1L2B - chains B and A of the 4 polymer chains in the assembly; structure by X-ray diffraction, 2.40 A resolution.

== Chain B ==
Molecule: 16-nt DNA strand
Sequence (16 nucleotides; row label = number of the first residue in the row; numbers below 1 keep their minus sign (DA-1 is residue -1)):
    -1 AGGTAGACCTGGACGC
Disordered / not traced: -1 to 0, 13-14

== Chain A ==
Protein: MutM
Organism: Geobacillus stearothermophilus
Chain sequence (274 residues; each row starts with the number of its first residue):
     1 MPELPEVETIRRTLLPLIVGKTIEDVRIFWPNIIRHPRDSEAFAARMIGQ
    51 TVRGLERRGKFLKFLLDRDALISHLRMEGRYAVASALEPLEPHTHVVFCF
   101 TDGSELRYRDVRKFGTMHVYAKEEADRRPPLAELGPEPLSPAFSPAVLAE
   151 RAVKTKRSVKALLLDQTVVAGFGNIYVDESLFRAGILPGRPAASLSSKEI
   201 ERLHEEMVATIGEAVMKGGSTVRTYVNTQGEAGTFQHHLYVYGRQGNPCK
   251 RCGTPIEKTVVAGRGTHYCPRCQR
Disordered / not traced: 1, 224-232
Bound ions: Zn2+: Cys249, Cys252, Cys269, Cys272

== How chain B and chain A interact ==
Contacting residue pairs (13):
  DG1(B) with Arg157(A), phosphate contact
  DT2(B) with Val261(A), phosphate contact; Ala262(A), hydrogen bond to the phosphate; Gly263(A), hydrogen bond to the phosphate
  DC6(B) with Phe114(A), base contact
  DC7(B) with Trp30(A), phosphate contact; Asn32(A), phosphate contact; Arg112(A), hydrogen bond to the base; Lys113(A), phosphate contact; Phe114(A), base contact
  DT8(B) with Val111(A), sugar contact; Lys113(A), salt bridge to the phosphate
  DG9(B) with His93(A), salt bridge to the phosphate
Interface residues without a listed pair, chain A (12 interface residues in all): Val260

== Summary ==
6 residues of chain B face 12 of chain A across their interface, with 3 hydrogen bonds and 2 salt bridges.
Polar pairs include DC7(B)-Arg112(A), DT2(B)-Ala262(A) and DT2(B)-Gly263(A). Cys249(A), Cys252(A), Cys269(A)
and Cys272(A) coordinate Zn2+.
Here chain B is a 16-nt DNA strand and chain A is MutM (Geobacillus stearothermophilus). Entry 1L2B (MutM
(Fpg) DNA End-Product Structure) was determined by X-ray diffraction (same publication as 1L1T, 1L1Z, 1L2C and
1L2D).
